Entry 7RED (X-ray diffraction, 1.53 A resolution); this record covers chain A.

# Chain A
Protein: Hemophilin
Organism: Acinetobacter baumannii NIPH 201
Reference sequence: N9GH75 (N9GH75_ACIBA); residues 22-264 here correspond to UniProt positions 21-263 (UniProt number = residue number - 1)
Sequence (254 residues; numbered 11 to 264; the number before each row is that of its first residue):
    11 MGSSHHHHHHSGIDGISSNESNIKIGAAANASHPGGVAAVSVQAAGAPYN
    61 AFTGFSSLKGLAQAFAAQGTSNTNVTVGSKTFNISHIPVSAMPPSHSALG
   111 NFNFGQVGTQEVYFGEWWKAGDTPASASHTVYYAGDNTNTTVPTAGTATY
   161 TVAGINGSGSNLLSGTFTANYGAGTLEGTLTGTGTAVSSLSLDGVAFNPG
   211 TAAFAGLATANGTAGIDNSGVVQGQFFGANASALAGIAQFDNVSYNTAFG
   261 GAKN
Unresolved in the structure: 11-21
Construct notes: expression tag (11-21)
Metal / ion sites: heme Fe: H43, H106
Small-molecule neighbours: heme (HEM): N40, S42, H43, P58, Y59, A61, T63, L68, L71, F75, T80, I97, A101, M102, P103, S105, H106, L109, F112
What the authors report for this chain:
  - heme coordination: H43, H106
  - binding site for heme: Y59, S105
  - conformationally variable residues (helix shift, loop rearrangement): H43, H106
  - mutagenesis - H43A/H106A: decreased binding to Hb
  - mutagenesis - H43A/H106A: abolished growth in response to Hb

# Overview
Chain A binds heme. H43 and H106 coordinate a heme Fe ion. From the paper: a binding site for heme at Y59 and
S105; H43A/H106A reduce binding to Hb.
Chain A is Hemophilin (Acinetobacter baumannii NIPH 201); the structure, Holo Hemophilin from A. baumannii,
was determined by X-ray diffraction, deposited together with 7RE4 and 7REA.
